PDB entry 6D6R | electron microscopy, 3.45 A resolution | chains H and M of the 15 polymer chains in the assembly

== Chain H ==
Protein: Exosome complex component RRP4
Source organism: Homo sapiens
Reference sequence: Q13868 (EXOS2_HUMAN); residue numbers follow UniProt; this construct covers 1-293
Sequence (296 residues; row label = number of the first residue in the row; numbers below 1 keep their minus sign (Asp-2 is residue -2)):
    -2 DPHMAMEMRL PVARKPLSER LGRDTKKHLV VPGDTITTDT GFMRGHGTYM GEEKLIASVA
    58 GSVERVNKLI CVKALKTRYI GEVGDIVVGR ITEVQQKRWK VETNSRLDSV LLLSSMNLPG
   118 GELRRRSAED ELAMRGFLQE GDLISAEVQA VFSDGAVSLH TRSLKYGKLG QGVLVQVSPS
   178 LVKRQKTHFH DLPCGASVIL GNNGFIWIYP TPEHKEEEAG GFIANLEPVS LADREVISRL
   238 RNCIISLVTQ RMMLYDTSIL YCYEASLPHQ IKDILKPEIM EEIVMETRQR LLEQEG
Unresolved in the structure: -2 to 0, 213-216
Sequence notes: expression tag (-2 to 0)
UniProt features mapped onto this chain:
  - modified residue: Ser124 (Phosphoserine)
  - natural variant: Gly30 (G30V: In SHRF), Gly198 (G198D: In SHRF)

== Chain M ==
Protein: Exosome RNA helicase MTR4
Source organism: Homo sapiens
Notes: EC 3.6.4.13
Reference sequence: P42285 (MTREX_HUMAN); residue numbers follow UniProt; this construct covers 1-1042
Sequence (1045 residues; row label = number of the first residue in the row; numbers below 1 keep their minus sign (Ser-2 is residue -2)):
    -2 SGDMADAFGD ELFSVFEGDS TTAAGTKKDK EKDKGKWKGP PGSADKAGKR FDGKLQSEST
    58 NNGKNKRDVD FEGTDEPIFG KKPRIEESIT EDLSLADLMP RVKVQSVETV EGCTHEVALP
   118 AEEDYLPLKP RVGKAAKEYP FILDAFQREA IQCVDNNQSV LVSAHTSAGK TVCAEYAIAL
   178 ALREKQRVIF TSPIKALSNQ KYREMYEEFQ DVGLMTGDVT INPTASCLVM TTEILRSMLY
   238 RGSEVMREVA WVIFDEIHYM RDSERGVVWE ETIILLPDNV HYVFLSATIP NARQFAEWIC
   298 HLHKQPCHVI YTDYRPTPLQ HYIFPAGGDG LHLVVDENGD FREDNFNTAM QVLRDAGDLA
   358 KGDQKGRKGG TKGPSNVFKI VKMIMERNFQ PVIIFSFSKK DCEAYALQMT KLDFNTDEEK
   418 KMVEEVFSNA IDCLSDEDKK LPQVEHVLPL LKRGIGIHHG GLLPILKETI EILFSEGLIK
   478 ALFATETFAM GINMPARTVL FTNARKFDGK DFRWISSGEY IQMSGRAGRR GMDDRGIVIL
   538 MVDEKMSPTI GKQLLKGSAD PLNSAFHLTY NMVLNLLRVE EINPEYMLEK SFYQFQHYRA
   598 IPGVVEKVKN SEEQYNKIVI PNEESVVIYY KIRQQLAKLG KEIEEYIHKP KYCLPFLQPG
   658 RLVKVKNEGD DFGWGVVVNF SKKSNVKPNS GELDPLYVVE VLLRCSKESL KNSATEAAKP
   718 AKPDEKGEMQ VVPVLVHLLS AISSVRLYIP KDLRPVDNRQ SVLKSIQEVQ KRFPDGIPLL
   778 DPIDDMGIQD QGLKKVIQKV EAFEHRMYSH PLHNDPNLET VYTLCEKKAQ IAIDIKSAKR
   838 ELKKARTVLQ MDELKCRKRV LRRLGFATSS DVIEMKGRVA CEISSADELL LTEMMFNGLF
   898 NDLSAEQATA LLSCFVFQEN SSEMPKLTEQ LAGPLRQMQE CAKRIAKVSA EAKLEIDEET
   958 YLSSFKPHLM DVVYTWATGA TFAHICKMTD VFEGSIIRCM RRLEELLRQM CQAAKAIGNT
  1018 ELENKFAEGI TKIKRDIVFA ASLYL
Unresolved in the structure: -2 to 95, 355-371, 610-830
Sequence notes: expression tag (-2 to 0)
UniProt features mapped onto this chain:
  - motif: Asp252 to His255 (DEIH box)
  - binding site (ATP): Ile139, Ala161 to Thr168
  - modified residue: Ala2 (N-acetylalanine), Ser40 (Phosphoserine), Lys51 (N6-acetyllysine), Lys78 (N6-acetyllysine)
  - cross-link (Glycyl lysine isopeptide (Lys-Gly)): Lys24 (interchain with G-Cter in SUMO2), Lys358 (interchain with G-Cter in SUMO2), Lys684 (interchain with G-Cter in SUMO2), Lys723 (interchain with G-Cter in SUMO2)
  - mutagenesis: Glu253 (E253Q: Abolishes RNA helicase activity), Arg658 (R658A: Decreased interaction with NRDE2), Glu697 (E697R: Decreased interaction with NRDE2), Arg743 (R743E: Decreased interaction with NRDE2. Impairs the binding of both NVL and NOP53), Phe989 to Glu990 (Loss of interaction with NRDE2)
Small-molecule neighbours: AMP-PNP (ANP; phosphoaminophosphonic acid-adenylate ester): Phe138, Asp141, Gln144, Thr163, Ser164, Ala165, Gly166, Lys167, Thr168, Asn490, Arg527

== Chain H / chain M interface ==
Contacting residue pairs (47):
  Met40(H) with Met892(M); Asn898(M), hydrogen bond; Ile1014(M), hydrophobic
  Val63(H) with Lys873(M)
  Asn64(H) with Lys873(M), hydrogen bond; Phe893(M); Asn894(M)
  Lys65(H) with Phe893(M), hydrogen bond (backbone-backbone); Asn894(M), hydrogen bond (side chain-backbone)
  Leu66(H) with Met872(M), hydrophobic
  Glu79(H) with Arg875(M), salt bridge
  Val80(H) with Arg238(M); Arg875(M)
  Gly81(H) with Arg575(M); Arg875(M)
  Asp82(H) with Arg875(M), salt bridge
  Ser111(H) with Glu241(M); Arg244(M), hydrogen bond (backbone-side chain)
  Ser112(H) with Arg244(M), hydrogen bond (backbone-side chain)
  Asn114(H) with Arg244(M)
  Gly118(H) with Asn276(M)
  Leu120(H) with Arg244(M); Glu245(M); Val246(M); Ala247(M), hydrophobic
  Arg121(H) with Glu181(M); Lys182(M); Gln183(M); Arg184(M); Glu245(M)
  Arg122(H) with Lys182(M); Ser223(M), hydrogen bond
  Gln146(H) with Arg238(M); Gly239(M); Ser240(M)
  Ala147(H) with Arg238(M)
  Arg159(H) with Leu236(M), hydrogen bond (side chain-backbone); Tyr237(M), hydrogen bond (side chain-backbone)
  Ser160(H) with Glu578(M), hydrogen bond
  Lys162(H) with Glu577(M), salt bridge
  Tyr163(H) with Glu577(M)
  Arg181(H) with Val869(M); Arg875(M)
  Gln182(H) with Val869(M)
  Lys183(H) with Ser867(M), hydrogen bond
  Thr184(H) with Glu577(M)
  Phe186(H) with Glu577(M)
Interface residues without a listed pair, chain H (33 interface residues in all): Arg41, Arg123, Ser150, His157, Thr158, His185
Interface residues without a listed pair, chain M (37 interface residues in all): Thr221, Met243, Val576, Glu890, Gly895, Lys1012, Gly1015, Asn1016

== In short ==
Chain H and chain M form an interface of 33 and 37 residues respectively, with 11 hydrogen bonds and 3 salt
bridges. Among the polar pairs are Glu79(H)-Arg875(M), Asp82(H)-Arg875(M) and Lys162(H)-Glu577(M). Chain M
binds AMP-PNP.
Here chain H is Exosome complex component RRP4 and chain M is Exosome RNA helicase MTR4, both from Homo
sapiens. Entry 6D6R (Human nuclear exosome-MTR4 RNA complex - composite map after focused reconstruction) was
determined by electron microscopy (same publication as 6D6Q).
